8KB5 - chains E and J of the 10 polymer chains in the assembly; structure by electron microscopy, 2.26 A resolution.

[Chain E]
Name: Histone H3.8
Organism: Homo sapiens
Amino-acid sequence (145 residues; numbered -3 to 141; the number before each row is that of its first residue; numbers below 1 keep their minus sign (Gly-3 is residue -3)):
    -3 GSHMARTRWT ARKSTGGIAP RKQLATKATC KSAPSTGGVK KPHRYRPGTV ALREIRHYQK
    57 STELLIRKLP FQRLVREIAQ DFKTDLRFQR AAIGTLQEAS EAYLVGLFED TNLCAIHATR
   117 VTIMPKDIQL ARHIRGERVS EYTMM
Unresolved in the structure: -3 to 38, 136-141
Reported in the primary citation:
  - binding site for the 145-nt DNA strand: Arg86, Thr115

[Chain J]
Molecule: 145-nt DNA strand
Organism: synthetic construct
Sequence (145 nucleotides; numbered -72 to 72; the number before each row is that of its first residue; numbers below 1 keep their minus sign (DA-72 is residue -72)):
   -72 ATCACAATCC CGGTGCCGAG GCCGCTCAAT TGGTCGTAGA CAGCTCTAGC ACCGCTTAAA
   -12 CGCACGTACG GATTCCGTAC GTGCGTTTAA GCGGTGCTAG AGCTGTCTAC GACCAATTGA
    48 GCGGCCTCGG CACCGGGATT GTGAT

[Interface between chain E and chain J]
Contacting residue pairs - 22 pairs, chain E then chain J:
  Arg40(E) - DG70(J)  sugar contact
  Arg42(E) - DA-5(J)  salt bridge to the phosphate
  Arg42(E) - DG70(J)  hydrogen bond to the phosphate
  Arg42(E) - DA71(J)  salt bridge to the phosphate
  Pro43(E) - DA-5(J)  sugar contact
  Thr45(E) - DG70(J)  hydrogen bond to the phosphate
  Arg63(E) - DA-14(J)  sugar contact
  Arg72(E) - DC-23(J)  salt bridge to the phosphate
  Arg83(E) - DG-24(J)  base contact
  Arg83(E) - DC-23(J)  phosphate contact
  Phe84(E) - DG-24(J)  sugar contact
  Phe84(E) - DC-23(J)  hydrogen bond to the phosphate
  Gln85(E) - DG-24(J)  phosphate contact
  Arg86(E) - DG-24(J)  phosphate contact
  Arg116(E) - DG-3(J)  phosphate contact
  Arg116(E) - DG-2(J)  phosphate contact
  Val117(E) - DC-4(J)  phosphate contact
  Val117(E) - DG-3(J)  hydrogen bond to the phosphate
  Thr118(E) - DC-4(J)  hydrogen bond to the phosphate
  Thr118(E) - DG-3(J)  hydrogen bond to the phosphate
  Met120(E) - DG-3(J)  phosphate contact
  Met120(E) - DG-2(J)  phosphate contact
Interface residues without a listed pair, chain E (17 interface residues in all): Tyr41, Leu82, Thr115
Interface residues without a listed pair, chain J (12 interface residues in all): DA-13, DT-6, DT69

[Summary]
17 residues of chain E face 12 of chain J across their interface; the contacts include 6 hydrogen bonds and 3
salt bridges. Among the polar pairs are Arg42(E)-DG70(J), Thr45(E)-DG70(J) and Phe84(E)-DC-23(J). From the
paper: a binding site for the 145-nt DNA strand at Arg86(E) and Thr115(E).
Here chain E is Histone H3.8 (Homo sapiens) and chain J is a 145-nt DNA strand (synthetic construct). Entry
8KB5 (Cryo-EM structure of the human nucleosome containing H3.8) was determined by electron microscopy.
